Entry 6IP0 (X-ray diffraction, 2.40 A resolution); this record covers chain A.

== Chain A ==
Name: Transcription factor jumonji (Jmj) family protein
From: Arabidopsis thaliana
Reference sequence: A0A1P8BAS6 (A0A1P8BAS6_ARATH); numbering as in UniProt (aligned over 90-578)
Amino-acid sequence (490 residues; row label = number of the first residue in the row):
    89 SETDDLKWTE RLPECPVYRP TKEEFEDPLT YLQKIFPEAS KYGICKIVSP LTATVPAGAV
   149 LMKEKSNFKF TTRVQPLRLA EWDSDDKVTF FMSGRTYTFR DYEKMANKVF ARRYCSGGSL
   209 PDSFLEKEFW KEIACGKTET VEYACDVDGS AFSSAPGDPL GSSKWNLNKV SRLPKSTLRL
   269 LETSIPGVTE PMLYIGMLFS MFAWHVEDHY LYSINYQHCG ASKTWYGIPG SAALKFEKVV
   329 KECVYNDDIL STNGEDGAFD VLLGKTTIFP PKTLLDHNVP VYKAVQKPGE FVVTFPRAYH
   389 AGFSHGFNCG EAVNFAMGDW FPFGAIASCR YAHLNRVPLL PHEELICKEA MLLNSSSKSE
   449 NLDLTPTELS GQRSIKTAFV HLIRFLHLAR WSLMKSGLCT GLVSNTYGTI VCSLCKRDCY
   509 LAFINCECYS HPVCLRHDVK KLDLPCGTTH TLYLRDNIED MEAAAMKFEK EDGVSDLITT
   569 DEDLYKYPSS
Unresolved in the structure: 89-92, 565-578
Differences from the reference sequence: expression tag (89)
Metal / ion sites: Ni2+: His293, Glu295, His388 (together with 2-oxoglutaric acid); Zn2+ site 1: Cys500, Cys503, Cys522, His525; Zn2+ site 2: Cys514, Cys516, His519, Cys534
Residues lining bound ligands: 2-oxoglutaric acid (AKG): Tyr282, Phe290, His293, Glu295, Ser301, Asn303, Lys311, Trp313, Thr382, His388, Ala400
From the paper describing this entry:
  - Zn2+ coordination: Cys500, Cys503, Cys514, Cys516, His519, Cys522, His525, Cys534
  - Ni2+ coordination: His293, Glu295 (by similarity / conservation)
  - mutagenesis - H293A/E295A: abolished catalytic activity on H3K27me3

== Summary ==
Bound to chain A: 2-oxoglutaric acid. The Ni2+ site is built by His293, Glu295 and His388. Cys500, Cys503,
Cys522 and His525 form the Zn2+ site 1. The paper reports that H293A/E295A abolish catalytic activity on
H3K27me3; Zn2+ coordination by Cys500, Cys503 and Cys514 among others.
Chain A is Transcription factor jumonji (Jmj) family protein (Arabidopsis thaliana); the structure, Crystal
structure of Arabidopsis thaliana JMJ13 catalytic domain in complex with AKG, was determined by X-ray
diffraction together with 6IP4 from the same study.
